7QTK - chains D and B of the 3 polymer chains in the assembly; structure by electron microscopy, 3.84 A resolution.

== Chain D ==
Name: Surface glycoprotein
Source organism: Severe acute respiratory syndrome coronavirus 2
Reference sequence: A0A8A4XEV3 (A0A8A4XEV3_SARS2); residues 4-1208 here correspond to UniProt positions 1-1205 (UniProt number = residue number - 3)
Chain sequence (1285 residues; numbered 4 to 1288; the number before each row is that of its first residue):
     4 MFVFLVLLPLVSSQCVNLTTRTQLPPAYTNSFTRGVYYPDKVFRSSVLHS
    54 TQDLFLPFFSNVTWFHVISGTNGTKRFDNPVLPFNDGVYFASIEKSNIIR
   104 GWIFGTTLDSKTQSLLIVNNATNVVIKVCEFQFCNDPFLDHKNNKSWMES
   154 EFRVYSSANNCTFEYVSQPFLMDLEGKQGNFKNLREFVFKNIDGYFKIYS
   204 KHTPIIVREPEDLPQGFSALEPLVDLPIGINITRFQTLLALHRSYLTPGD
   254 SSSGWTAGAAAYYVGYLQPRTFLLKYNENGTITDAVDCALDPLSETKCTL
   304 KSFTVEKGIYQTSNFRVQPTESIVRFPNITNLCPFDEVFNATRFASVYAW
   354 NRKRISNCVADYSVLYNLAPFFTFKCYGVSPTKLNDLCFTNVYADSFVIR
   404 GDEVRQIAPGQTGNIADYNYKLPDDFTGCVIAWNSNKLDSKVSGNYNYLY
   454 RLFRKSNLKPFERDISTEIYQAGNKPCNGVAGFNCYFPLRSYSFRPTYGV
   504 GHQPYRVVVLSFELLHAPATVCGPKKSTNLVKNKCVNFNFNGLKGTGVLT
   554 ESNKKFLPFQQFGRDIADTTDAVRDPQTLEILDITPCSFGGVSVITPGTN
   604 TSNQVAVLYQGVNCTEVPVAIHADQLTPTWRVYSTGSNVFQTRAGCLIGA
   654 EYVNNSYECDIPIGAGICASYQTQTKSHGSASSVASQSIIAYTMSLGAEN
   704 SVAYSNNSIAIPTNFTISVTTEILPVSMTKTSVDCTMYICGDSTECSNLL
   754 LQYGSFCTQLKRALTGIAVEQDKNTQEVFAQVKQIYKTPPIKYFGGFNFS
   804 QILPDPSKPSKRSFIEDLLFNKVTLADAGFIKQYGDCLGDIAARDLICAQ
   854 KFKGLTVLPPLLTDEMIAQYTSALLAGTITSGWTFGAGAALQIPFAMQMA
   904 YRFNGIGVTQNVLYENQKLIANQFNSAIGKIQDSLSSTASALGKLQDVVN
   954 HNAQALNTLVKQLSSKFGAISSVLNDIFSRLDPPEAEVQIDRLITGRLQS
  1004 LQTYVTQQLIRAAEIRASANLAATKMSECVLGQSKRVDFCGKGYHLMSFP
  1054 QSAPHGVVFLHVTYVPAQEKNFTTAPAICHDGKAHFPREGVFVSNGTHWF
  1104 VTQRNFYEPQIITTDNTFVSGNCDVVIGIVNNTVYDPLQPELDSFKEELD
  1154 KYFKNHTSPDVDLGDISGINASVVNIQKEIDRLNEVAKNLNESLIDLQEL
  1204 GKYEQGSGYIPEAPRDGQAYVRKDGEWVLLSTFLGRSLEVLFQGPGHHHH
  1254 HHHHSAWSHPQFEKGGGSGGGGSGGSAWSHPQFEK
Disordered / not traced: 4-329, 531-1288
Construct notes: conflict Val70 (Ala67 in A0A8A4XEV3), Ile96 (Thr95 in A0A8A4XEV3), Ile209 (Leu in A0A8A4XEV3), 30 further conflict positions vs the reference (A0A8A4XEV3) not listed; insertion (212-214); expression tag (1209-1288)
Disulfides: Cys336-Cys361, Cys379-Cys432, Cys391-Cys525, Cys480-Cys488
Glycans and other covalent adducts: N-acetylglucosamine (NAG) linked to Asn343
What the authors report for this chain:
  - mutagenesis - K444T: decreased binding to ACE2

== Chain B ==
Name: P2G3 Heavy Chain
Source organism: Homo sapiens
Chain sequence (228 residues; numbered 1 to 228; the number before each row is that of its first residue):
     1 EVQLVESGGGLVQPGRSLRLSCAASGFRFDDYALHWVRQAPEKGLEWVSG
    51 ISWNSNNIGYAESVKGRFTISRDTAKKSLYLQMNDLRAEDTALYYCVKDR
   101 HYDSSGYFVNGFDIWGQGTLVTVSAASTKGPSVFPLAPSSKSTSGGTAAL
   151 GCLVKDYFPEPVTVSWNSGALTSGVHTFPAVLQSSGLYSLSSVVTVPSSS
   201 LGTQTYICNVNHKPSNTKVDKRVEPKSC
Disulfides: Cys22-Cys96, Cys152-Cys208

== Chain D / chain B interface ==
Pairs across the interface - 15 pairs, chain D then chain B:
  Thr345(D) - Asp31(B)
  Thr345(D) - Tyr102(B)
  Arg346(D) - Asp31(B)  salt bridge
  Arg346(D) - Trp53(B)
  Lys440(D) - Phe108(B)
  Leu441(D) - His101(B)
  Leu441(D) - Tyr107(B)
  Asp442(D) - Tyr102(B)  hydrogen bond
  Ser443(D) - Tyr107(B)
  Lys444(D) - Ser105(B)  hydrogen bond (side chain-backbone)
  Lys444(D) - Tyr107(B)
  Val445(D) - Gly106(B)
  Asn448(D) - Tyr107(B)  hydrogen bond
  Asn450(D) - Trp53(B)
  Tyr451(D) - Tyr102(B)
Interface residues without a listed pair, chain D (12 interface residues in all): Pro499
Interface residues without a listed pair, chain B (11 interface residues in all): Asn57, Ser104, Val109
From the paper, about this interface:
  - residue pairs: Arg346(D)-Trp53(B) (cation-pi contact)
  - epitope / paratope residues, chain D: Ala344(D), Arg346(D), Lys440(D)
  - epitope / paratope residues, chain B: Trp53(B)

== Overview ==
12 residues of chain D face 11 of chain B across their interface; the contacts include 3 hydrogen bonds and 1
salt bridge. Polar contacts include Arg346(D)-Asp31(B), Asp442(D)-Tyr102(B) and Lys444(D)-Ser105(B). The
authors report a cation-pi contact between Arg346(D) and Trp53(B). From the paper: K444T of chain D reduces
binding to ACE2; epitope/paratope residues Ala344(D), Arg346(D) and Trp53(B) among others.
Here chain D is Surface glycoprotein (Severe acute respiratory syndrome coronavirus 2) and chain B is P2G3
Heavy Chain (Homo sapiens). Entry 7QTK (SARS-CoV-2 S Omicron Spike B.1.1.529 - RBD down - 1-P2G3 Fab (Local))
was determined by electron microscopy.
